Entry 1EOI (X-ray diffraction, 2.40 A resolution); this record covers chains A and C of the 3 polymer chains in the assembly.

Chain A (and C):
Protein: Acid phosphatase
Organism: Escherichia blattae
Notes: EC 3.1.3.2; chain C of this document is another copy of the same molecule, construct and numbering; everything in this record applies to it too
UniProtKB: Q9S1A6 (Q9S1A6_ESCBL); residues 1-231 here correspond to UniProt positions 19-249 (UniProt number = residue number + 18)
Amino-acid sequence (231 residues; numbered 1 to 231; the number before each row is that of its first residue):
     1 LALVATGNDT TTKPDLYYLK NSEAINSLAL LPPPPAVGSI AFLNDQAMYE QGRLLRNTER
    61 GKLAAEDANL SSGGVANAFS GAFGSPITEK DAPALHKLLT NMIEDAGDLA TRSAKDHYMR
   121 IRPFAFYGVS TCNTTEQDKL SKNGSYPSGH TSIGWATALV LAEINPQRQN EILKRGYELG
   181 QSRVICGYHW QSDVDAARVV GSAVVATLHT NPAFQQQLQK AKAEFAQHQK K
Not modelled in the structure: 1-6, 229-231
Disulfides: Cys-132/Cys-186
Bound ions: molybdate ion near His-189 (its only coordinating residue here)
What the authors report for this chain:
  - conformationally variable residues (loop rearrangement, order/disorder transition, side-chain flip): Ala-68 to Gly-74, Asn-133 to Asn-143, His-150, Arg-183
  - binding site for molybdate ion: Lys-115, Arg-122, Leu-140, Ser-148, Gly-149, His-150, Arg-183, His-189
  - catalytic residues: His-189
  - catalytic residues: Lys-115, Arg-122, Ser-148, Gly-149, His-150, Arg-183, Asp-193 (proposed by the authors, not directly observed)
  - contacts within the chain: Ala-68/His-150 (hydrogen bond), Glu-136/His-150 (hydrogen bond)

Chain A / chain C interface:
Contacting residue pairs - 8 pairs, chain A then chain C:
  Ala-47(A) with Val-37(C); Gly-38(C)
  Glu-50(A) with Val-37(C); Phe-126(C)
  Gln-51(A) with Val-37(C)
  Arg-53(A) with Phe-126(C), hydrogen bond (side chain-backbone)
  Leu-54(A) with Ile-121(C), hydrophobic; Phe-126(C), hydrophobic
Other interface residues (no listed pair), chain A (6 interface residues in all): Leu-43
Other interface residues (no listed pair), chain C (5 interface residues in all): Leu-43

Summary:
Chain A and chain C form an interface of 6 and 5 residues respectively; the contacts include 1 hydrogen bond.
Its one hydrogen-bonded contact is Arg-53(A)/Phe-126(C). From the paper: catalytic residues His-189(A),
Lys-115(A) and Arg-122(A) among others; a binding site for molybdate ion at Lys-115(A), Arg-122(A) and
Leu-140(A) among others.
Both chains are Acid phosphatase (Escherichia blattae). Entry 1EOI (Crystal structure of acid phosphatase from
escherichia blattae complexed with the transition state analog molybdate) was determined by X-ray diffraction,
deposited together with 1D2T.
